3TGY - chain A; structure by X-ray diffraction, 2.35 A resolution.

# Chain A
Molecule: Lactoperoxidase
Source organism: Bos taurus
Notes: EC 1.11.1.7
UniProtKB: P80025 (PERL_BOVIN); residues 1-595 here correspond to UniProt positions 118-712 (UniProt number = residue number + 117)
Amino-acid sequence (595 residues; numbered 1 to 595; the number before each row is that of its first residue):
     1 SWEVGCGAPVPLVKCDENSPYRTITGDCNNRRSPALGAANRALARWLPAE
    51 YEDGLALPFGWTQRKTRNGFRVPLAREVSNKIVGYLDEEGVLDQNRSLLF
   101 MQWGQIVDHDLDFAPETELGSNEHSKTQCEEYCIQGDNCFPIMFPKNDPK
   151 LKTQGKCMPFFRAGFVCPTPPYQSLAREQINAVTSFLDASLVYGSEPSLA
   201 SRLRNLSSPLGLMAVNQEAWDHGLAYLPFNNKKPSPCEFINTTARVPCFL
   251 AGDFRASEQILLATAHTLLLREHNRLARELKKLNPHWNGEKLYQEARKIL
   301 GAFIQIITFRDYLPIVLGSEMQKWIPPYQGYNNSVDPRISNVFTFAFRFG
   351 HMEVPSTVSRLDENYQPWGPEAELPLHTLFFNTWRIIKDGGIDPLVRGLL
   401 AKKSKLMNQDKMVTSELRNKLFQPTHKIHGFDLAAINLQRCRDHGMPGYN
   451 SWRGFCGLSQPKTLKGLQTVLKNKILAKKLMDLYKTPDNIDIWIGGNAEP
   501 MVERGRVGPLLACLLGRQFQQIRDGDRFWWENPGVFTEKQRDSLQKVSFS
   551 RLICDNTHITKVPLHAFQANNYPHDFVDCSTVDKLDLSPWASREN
Cystine bridges: Cys6-Cys167, Cys15-Cys28, Cys129-Cys139, Cys133-Cys157, Cys237-Cys248, Cys456-Cys513, Cys554-Cys579
Glycans and other covalent adducts: N-acetylglucosamine (NAG) linked to Asn95, Asn205, Asn241, Asn332
Modified positions: Ser198 (phosphoserine; SEP)
Metal / ion sites: Ca2+: Asp110, Thr184, Phe186, Asp188, Ser190; heme Fe near His351 (its only coordinating residue here)
Residues lining bound ligands:
  - ascorbic acid (ASC): Gln105, His109, Phe113, Phe254, Arg255, Glu258, Phe381, Gln423, Pro424
  - heme (HEM): Met101, Gly104, Gln105, Asp108, Asp112, Phe113, Ala114, Arg255, Glu258, Gln259, Tyr312, Thr344, Phe347, Arg348, Phe349, Gly350, His351, Val354, Leu376, Phe380, Leu417, Leu421, Gln423, Leu433, Ile436, Asn437, Arg440
Swiss-Prot annotation at these positions:
  - active site: His109 (Proton acceptor)
  - binding site (heme b): Asp108, Glu258, His351
  - binding site (Ca(2+)): Asp110, Thr184, Phe186, Asp188, Ser190
  - site: Arg255 (Transition state stabilizer)
  - modified residue: Ser198 (Phosphoserine), Tyr365 (3'-nitrotyrosine)
  - glycosylation (N-linked (GlcNAc...) asparagine): Asn95, Asn205, Asn241, Asn332

# Overview
Bound to chain A: heme and ascorbic acid. N-acetylglucosamine is covalently linked to Asn95, Asn205, Asn241
and Asn332. Asp110, Thr184, Phe186, Asp188 and Ser190 coordinate Ca2+. Curated annotation (UniProt) lists
active-site residue His109, 3 heme b-binding residues and 5 Ca2+-binding residues.
Chain A is Lactoperoxidase (Bos taurus); the structure, Crystal structure of the complex of Bovine
Lactoperoxidase with Ascorbic acid at 2.35 A resolution, was determined by X-ray diffraction, deposited
together with 5GLS, 5B72, 4PNX and 2QPK.
